PDB entry 6JW0 | X-ray diffraction, 2.20 A resolution | chains A and J of the 3 polymer chains in the assembly

[Chain A]
Name: TAL effector
From: Xanthomonas campestris pv. armoraciae
Chain sequence (498 residues; each row starts with the number of its first residue):
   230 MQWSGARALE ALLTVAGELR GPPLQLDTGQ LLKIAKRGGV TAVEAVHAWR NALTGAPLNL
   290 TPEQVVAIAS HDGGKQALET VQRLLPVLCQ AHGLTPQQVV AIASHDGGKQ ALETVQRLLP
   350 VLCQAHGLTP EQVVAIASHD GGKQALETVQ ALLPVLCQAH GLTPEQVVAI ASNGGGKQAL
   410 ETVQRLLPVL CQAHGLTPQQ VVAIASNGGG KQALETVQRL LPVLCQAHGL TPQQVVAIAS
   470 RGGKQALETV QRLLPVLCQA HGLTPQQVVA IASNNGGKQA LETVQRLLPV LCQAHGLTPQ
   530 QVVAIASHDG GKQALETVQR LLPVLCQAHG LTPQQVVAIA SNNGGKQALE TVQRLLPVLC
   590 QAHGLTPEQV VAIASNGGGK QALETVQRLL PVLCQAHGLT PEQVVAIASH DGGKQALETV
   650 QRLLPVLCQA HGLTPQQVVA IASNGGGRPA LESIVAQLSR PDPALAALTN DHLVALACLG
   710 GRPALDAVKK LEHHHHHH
Not modelled in the structure: 726-727

[Chain J]
Molecule: 17-nt DNA strand
Sequence (17 nucleotides; row label = number of the first residue in the row; numbers below 1 keep their minus sign (DA-14 is residue -14)):
   -14 AGAGACGCGA AGGGACA

[Chain A / chain J interface]
Contacting residue pairs - 6 pairs, chain A then chain J:
  Lys262(A) - DA-5(J)  salt bridge to the phosphate
  Lys265(A) - DA-4(J)  salt bridge to the phosphate
  Arg266(A) - DA-4(J)  base contact
  Arg266(A) - DG-3(J)  hydrogen bond to the base
  Arg470(A) - DG-11(J)  salt bridge to the phosphate
  Arg470(A) - DA-10(J)  phosphate contact
Other interface residues (no listed pair), chain A (11 interface residues in all): His300, Asp301, His334, Asp335, Asp369, His537, Asn572
Other interface residues (no listed pair), chain J (8 interface residues in all): DA-12, DG-6, DG-2

[In short]
Chain A and chain J form an interface of 11 and 8 residues respectively, with 1 hydrogen bond and 3 salt
bridges. Polar contacts include Arg266(A)-DG-3(J), Lys262(A)-DA-5(J) and Lys265(A)-DA-4(J).
Chain A is TAL effector (Xanthomonas campestris pv. armoraciae) and chain J is a 17-nt DNA strand; the
structure, Universal RVD R* accommodates cytosine via water-mediated interactions, was determined by X-ray
diffraction (same publication as 6JVZ, 6JW1, 6JW2, 6JW3, 6JW4 and 6JW5).
